9H0I - chains A and B; structure by X-ray diffraction, 1.55 A resolution.

[Chain A]
Name: Abscisic acid receptor PYL1
From: Citrus sinensis
Reference sequence: A0A067E666 (A0A067E666_CITSI); numbering as in UniProt (aligned over 1-209)
Chain sequence (209 residues; row label = number of the first residue in the row):
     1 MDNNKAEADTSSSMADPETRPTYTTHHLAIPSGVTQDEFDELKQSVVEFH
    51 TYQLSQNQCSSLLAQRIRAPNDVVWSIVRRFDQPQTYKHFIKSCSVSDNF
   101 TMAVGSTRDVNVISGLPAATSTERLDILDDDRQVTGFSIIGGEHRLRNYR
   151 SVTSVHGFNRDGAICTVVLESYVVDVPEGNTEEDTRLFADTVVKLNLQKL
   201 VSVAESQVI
Not modelled in the structure: 1-20, 208-209
Construct notes: conflict Asp2 (Asn in A0A067E666)
Ligand contacts: A1IRN (N-[(4-cyano-3-cyclopropyl-phenyl)methyl]-4-methyl-benzenesulfonamide): Lys88, Phe90, Ile91, Arg108, Val110, Val112, Leu116, Pro117, Ala118, Ser121, Glu123, Phe137, Ile139, His144, Leu146, Tyr149, Phe188, Ala189, Val192, Val193, Asn196

[Chain B]
Name: Protein phosphatase 2C 16
From: Arabidopsis thaliana
Notes: EC 3.1.3.16
Reference sequence: Q9CAJ0 (P2C16_ARATH); residue numbers follow UniProt; this construct covers 180-511
Chain sequence (332 residues; numbered 180 to 511; the number before each row is that of its first residue):
   180 SVYELDCIPLWGVVSIQGNRSEMEDAFAVSPHFLKLPIKMLMGDHEGMSP
   230 SLTHLTGHFFGVYDGHGGHKVADYCRDRLHFALAEEIERIKDELCKRNTG
   280 EGRQVQWDKVFTSCFLTVDGEIEGKIGRAVVGSSDKVLEAVASETVGSTA
   330 VVALVCSSHIVVSNCGDSRAVLFRGKEAMPLSVDHKPDREDEYARIENAG
   380 GKVIQWQGARVFGVLAMSRSIGDRYLKPYVIPEPEVTFMPRSREDECLIL
   430 ASDGLWDVMNNQEVCEIARRRILMWHKKNGAPPLAERGKGIDPACQAAAD
   480 YLSMLALQKGSKDNISIIVIDLKAQRKFKTRT
Not modelled in the structure: 180-185, 222-232, 274-282, 309-313, 506-511
Construct notes: conflict Val192 (Thr in Q9CAJ0)
Curated features (UniProtKB/Swiss-Prot):
  - binding site (Mn(2+)): Asp243, Gly244, Asp432, Asp492
  - site: Trp385 (Lock)
Ion coordination: Mn2+ site 1: Asp243, Gly244; Mn2+ site 2: Asp243, Asp432, Asp492; Mn2+ site 3: Asp298, Glu302, Gly401

[How chain A and chain B interact]
Contacting residue pairs - 36 pairs, chain A then chain B:
  His89(A) with Glu323(B), salt bridge; Thr324(B)
  Phe90(A) with Thr324(B); Tyr404(B), hydrophobic
  Lys92(A) with Ser200(B), hydrogen bond; Glu201(B), salt bridge
  Ile113(A) with Gly246(B); Thr324(B)
  Ser114(A) with Glu203(B), hydrogen bond; His245(B); Gly246(B), hydrogen bond (side chain-backbone); Gly247(B)
  Gly115(A) with Arg389(B), hydrogen bond (backbone-side chain); Val393(B)
  Leu116(A) with Arg389(B); Val393(B), hydrophobic
  Pro117(A) with Trp385(B); Gln386(B); Arg389(B); Gly392(B); Val393(B)
  Arg145(A) with Trp385(B)
  Leu146(A) with Trp385(B), hydrophobic
  Pro177(A) with Trp385(B), hydrophobic
  Asn180(A) with Gln384(B), hydrogen bond (side chain-backbone); Trp385(B)
  Asp184(A) with Ile383(B)
  Thr185(A) with Trp385(B)
  Leu187(A) with Lys381(B); Ile383(B), hydrophobic; Phe391(B), hydrophobic
  Phe188(A) with Trp385(B), hydrophobic; Phe391(B); Gly392(B)
  Thr191(A) with Phe391(B)
  Leu195(A) with Tyr404(B), hydrophobic
Also at the interface, not in a pair above, chain A (19 interface residues in all): Val192

[Overview]
19 residues of chain A face 18 of chain B across their interface; the contacts include 5 hydrogen bonds and 2
salt bridges. Among the polar pairs are His89(A)-Glu323(B), Lys92(A)-Glu201(B) and Lys92(A)-Ser200(B). Ligands
of chain A: compound A1IRN.
Here chain A is Abscisic acid receptor PYL1 (Citrus sinensis) and chain B is Protein phosphatase 2C 16
(Arabidopsis thaliana). Entry 9H0I (X-RAY CRYSTAL STRUCTURE OF THE CsPYL1-iCB-HAB1 TERNARY COMPLEX) was
determined by X-ray diffraction, deposited together with 9H0H and 9H0J.
